8YPZ - chains B and D of the 6 polymer chains in the assembly; structure by X-ray diffraction, 3.00 A resolution.

[Chain B (and D)]
Molecule: Ribose-phosphate pyrophosphokinase 1
Source organism: Homo sapiens
Notes: EC 2.7.6.1; chain D of this document is another copy of the same molecule, construct and numbering; everything in this record applies to it too
Reference sequence: P60891 (PRPS1_HUMAN); residues 2-318 here = UniProt positions 2-318
Amino-acid sequence (318 residues; each row starts with the number of its first residue):
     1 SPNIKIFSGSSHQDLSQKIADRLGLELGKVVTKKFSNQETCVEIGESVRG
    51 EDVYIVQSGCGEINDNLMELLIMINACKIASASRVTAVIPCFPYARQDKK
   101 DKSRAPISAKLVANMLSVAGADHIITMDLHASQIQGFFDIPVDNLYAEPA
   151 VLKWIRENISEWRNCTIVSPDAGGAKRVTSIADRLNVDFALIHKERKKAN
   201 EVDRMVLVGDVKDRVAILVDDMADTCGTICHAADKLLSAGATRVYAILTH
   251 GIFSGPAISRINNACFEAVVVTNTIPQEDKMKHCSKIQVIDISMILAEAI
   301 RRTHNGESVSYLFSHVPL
Not modelled in the structure: 1, 196-203 (chain D: 1-2, 195-203, 306-318)
Sequence notes: expression tag (1)
Small-molecule neighbours:
  - AMP-CPP (APC; diphosphomethylphosphonic acid adenosyl ester), molecule 1: Phe-35, Asn-37, Glu-39
  - AMP-CPP (APC), molecule 2: Arg-96, Gln-97, Asp-98, Lys-99, Asp-101, His-130, Asp-224
  - GDP (guanosine-5'-diphosphate), molecule 1: Ser-47, Arg-49, Ile-79, Ala-80
  - GDP, molecule 2: Lys-100, Asp-101, Lys-102, Ser-103, Arg-104
  - GDP, molecule 3: Gln-135, Val-142, Asp-143, Asn-144, Tyr-146, Ser-308, Val-309, Ser-310, Phe-313
  - 5-O-phosphono-alpha-D-ribofuranose (HSX): Pro-170, Asp-220, Met-222, Asp-224, Thr-225, Cys-226, Gly-227, Thr-228, Ile-229, Arg-260
Curated features (UniProtKB/Swiss-Prot):
  - region: Lys-212 to Gly-227 (Binding of phosphoribosylpyrophosphate)
  - binding site (ATP): Arg-96 to Asp-101, His-130
  - binding site (Mg(2+)): Asp-128, His-130, Asp-139, Asp-143
What the authors report for this chain:
  - mutagenesis - R96A: abolished catalytic activity (proposed by the authors, not directly observed)

[Interface between chain B and chain D]
Residue-residue contacts (6; chain B residue first):
  Arg-49(B) / Arg-302(D)  hydrogen bond (side chain-backbone)
  Arg-49(B) / Asn-305(D)
  Ile-79(B) / Ile-140(D)
  Ile-79(B) / Pro-141(D)
  Ser-81(B) / His-123(D)
  Ser-81(B) / Pro-141(D)
Interface residues without a listed pair, chain B (5 interface residues in all): Gly-50, Lys-78
Interface residues without a listed pair, chain D (6 interface residues in all): Asp-139

[Summary]
Chain B and chain D form an interface of 5 and 6 residues respectively; the contacts include 1 hydrogen bond.
The hydrogen-bonded pair is Arg-49(B)/Arg-302(D). Bound to chain B: 3 copies of GDP, AMP-CPP and
5-O-phosphono-alpha-D-ribofuranose. From the paper: R96A of chain B abolishes catalytic activity.
Both chains are Ribose-phosphate pyrophosphokinase 1 (Homo sapiens). Entry 8YPZ (Crystal strcture of human
phosphoribosyl pyrophosphate synthetase 1 (PRPS1) in complex with GDP) was determined by X-ray diffraction
(same publication as 8YPY and 8YQ0).
